7QXI - chains M and N of the 8 polymer chains in the assembly; structure by electron microscopy, 3.40 A resolution.

# Chain M
Protein: RNA polymerase sigma-54 factor
Organism: Klebsiella pneumoniae
UniProt: A0A0N9UTC1 (A0A0N9UTC1_KLEPN); residues 1-477 here = UniProt positions 1-477
Amino-acid sequence (497 residues; each row starts with the number of its first residue; numbers below 1 keep their minus sign (Met-19 is residue -19)):
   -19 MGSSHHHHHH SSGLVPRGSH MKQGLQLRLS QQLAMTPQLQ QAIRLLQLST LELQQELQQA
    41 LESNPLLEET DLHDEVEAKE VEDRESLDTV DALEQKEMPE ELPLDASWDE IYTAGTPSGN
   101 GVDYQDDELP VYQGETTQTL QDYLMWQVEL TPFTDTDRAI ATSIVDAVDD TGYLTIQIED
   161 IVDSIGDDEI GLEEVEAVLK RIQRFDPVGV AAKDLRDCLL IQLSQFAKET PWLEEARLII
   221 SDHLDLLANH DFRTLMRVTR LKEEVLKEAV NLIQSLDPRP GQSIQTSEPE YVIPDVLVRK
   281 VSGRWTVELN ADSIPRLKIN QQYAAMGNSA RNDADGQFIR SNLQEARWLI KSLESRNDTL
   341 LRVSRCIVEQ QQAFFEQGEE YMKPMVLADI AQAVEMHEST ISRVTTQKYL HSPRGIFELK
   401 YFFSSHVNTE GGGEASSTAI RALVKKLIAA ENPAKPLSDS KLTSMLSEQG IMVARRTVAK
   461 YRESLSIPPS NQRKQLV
Not modelled in the structure: -19 to 14, 50-109
Differences from the reference sequence: initiating methionine (-19); expression tag (-18 to 0); conflict Glu49 (Gln in A0A0N9UTC1), Glu80 (Asp in A0A0N9UTC1)
Reported in the primary citation:
  - mutagenesis - P17A: abolished binding to activators (citing earlier work)

# Chain N
Molecule: Non-Template promoter DNA
Sequence (63 nucleotides; row label = number of the first residue in the row; numbers below 1 keep their minus sign (DG-35 is residue -35)):
   -35 GAGACGGCTG GCACGACTTT TGCACGATCA GCCCTGGGCG CGCATGCTGT TGCGCATTCA
    25 TGT
Not modelled in the structure: -35, 2-27

# Interface between chain M and chain N
Contacting residue pairs - 27 pairs, chain M then chain N:
  Met15(M) - DA-12(N)  sugar contact
  Met15(M) - DC-11(N)  sugar contact
  Thr16(M) - DC-11(N)  base contact
  Pro17(M) - DA-12(N)  base contact
  Met365(M) - DT-17(N)  phosphate contact
  Val366(M) - DT-18(N)  sugar contact
  Val366(M) - DT-17(N)  phosphate contact
  Leu367(M) - DT-17(N)  hydrogen bond to the phosphate
  Leu367(M) - DT-16(N)  base contact
  Ala368(M) - DT-17(N)  phosphate contact
  Asp369(M) - DT-18(N)  phosphate contact
  Glu378(M) - DT-16(N)  base contact
  Ser382(M) - DT-16(N)  phosphate contact
  Arg383(M) - DT-15(N)  base contact
  Arg383(M) - DG-14(N)  hydrogen bond to the base
  Lys400(M) - DT-16(N)  salt bridge to the phosphate
  Phe403(M) - DT-17(N)  phosphate contact
  Ser438(M) - DC-28(N)  sugar contact
  Ser438(M) - DT-27(N)  hydrogen bond to the phosphate
  Asp439(M) - DT-27(N)  phosphate contact
  Ser440(M) - DC-28(N)  hydrogen bond to the phosphate
  Arg455(M) - DT-27(N)  base contact
  Arg455(M) - DG-26(N)  hydrogen bond to the base
  Arg462(M) - DG-26(N)  salt bridge to the phosphate
  Glu463(M) - DG-25(N)  phosphate contact
  Pro469(M) - DG-26(N)  phosphate contact
  Asn471(M) - DT-27(N)  sugar contact
Also at the interface, not in a pair above, chain M (26 interface residues in all): Ser379, Thr386, Ser404, Leu437, Ser470
Also at the interface, not in a pair above, chain N (12 interface residues in all): DC-13

# In short
Chain M and chain N form an interface of 26 and 12 residues respectively, with 5 hydrogen bonds and 2 salt
bridges. Polar contacts include Arg383(M)-DG-14(N), Arg455(M)-DG-26(N) and Leu367(M)-DT-17(N). The paper
reports that P17A of chain M abolishes binding to activators.
Here chain M is RNA polymerase sigma-54 factor (Klebsiella pneumoniae) and chain N is Non-Template promoter
DNA. Entry 7QXI (Cryo-EM structure of RNA polymerase-sigma54 holo enzyme with promoter DNA closed complex) was
determined by electron microscopy together with 7QV9 and 7QWP from the same study.
